PDB entry 4NI3 | X-ray diffraction, 1.40 A resolution | chain A

Chain A:
Name: Alpha-fucosidase GH29
Organism: Fusarium graminearum
UniProtKB: J9UN47 (J9UN47_GIBZA); residues 1-585 here correspond to UniProt positions 25-609 (UniProt number = residue number + 24)
Amino-acid sequence (585 residues; each row starts with the number of its first residue):
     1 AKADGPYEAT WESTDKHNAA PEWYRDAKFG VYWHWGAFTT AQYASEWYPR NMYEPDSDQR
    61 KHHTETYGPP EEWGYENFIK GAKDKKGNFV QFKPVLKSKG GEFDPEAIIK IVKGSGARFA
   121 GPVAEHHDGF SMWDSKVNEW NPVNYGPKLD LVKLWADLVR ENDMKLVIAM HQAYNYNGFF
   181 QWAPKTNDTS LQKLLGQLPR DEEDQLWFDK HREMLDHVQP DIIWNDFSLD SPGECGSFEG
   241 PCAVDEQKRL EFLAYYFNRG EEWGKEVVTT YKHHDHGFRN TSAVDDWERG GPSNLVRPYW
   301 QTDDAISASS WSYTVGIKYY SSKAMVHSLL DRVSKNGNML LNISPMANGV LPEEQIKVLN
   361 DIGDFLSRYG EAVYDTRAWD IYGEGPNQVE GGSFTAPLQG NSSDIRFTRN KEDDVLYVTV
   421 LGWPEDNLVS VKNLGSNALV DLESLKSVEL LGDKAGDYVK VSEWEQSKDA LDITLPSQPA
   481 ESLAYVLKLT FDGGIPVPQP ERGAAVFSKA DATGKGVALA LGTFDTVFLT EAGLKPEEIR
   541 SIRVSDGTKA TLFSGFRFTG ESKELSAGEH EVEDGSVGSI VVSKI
Disordered / not traced: 1-4
Cystine bridges: Cys-235/Cys-242
Covalently attached groups: N-acetylglucosamine (NAG) linked to Asn-187, Asn-401; glycan linked to Asn-280
Bound ions: Na+: Asp-15, His-17, Thr-281
What the authors report for this chain:
  - catalytic residues: Asp-226, Glu-288
  - conformationally variable residues (loop rearrangement): Trp-287 to Gly-290, Trp-311
  - contacts within the chain: Trp-287/Gly-392 (hydrophobic contact), Glu-288/Phe-394 (hydrophobic contact), Arg-289/Trp-311
  - post-translational modification sites: Asn-187, Asn-280, Asn-401

Overview:
N-acetylglucosamine is covalently linked to Asn-187 and Asn-401. Asp-15, His-17 and Thr-281 form the Na+ site.
From the paper: catalytic residues Asp-226 and Glu-288; modification sites Asn-187, Asn-280 and Asn-401.
Chain A is Alpha-fucosidase GH29 (Fusarium graminearum); the structure, Crystal Structure of GH29 family
alpha-L-fucosidase from Fusarium graminearum in the closed form, was determined by X-ray diffraction together
with 4PSP and 4PSR from the same study.
